PDB entry 9LRD | electron microscopy, 3.23 A resolution | chains A and B of the 5 polymer chains in the assembly

Chain A:
Molecule: Guanine nucleotide-binding protein G(i) subunit alpha-1
From: Homo sapiens
Reference sequence: P63096 (GNAI1_HUMAN); residues 1-354 here = UniProt positions 1-354
Sequence (354 residues; row label = number of the first residue in the row):
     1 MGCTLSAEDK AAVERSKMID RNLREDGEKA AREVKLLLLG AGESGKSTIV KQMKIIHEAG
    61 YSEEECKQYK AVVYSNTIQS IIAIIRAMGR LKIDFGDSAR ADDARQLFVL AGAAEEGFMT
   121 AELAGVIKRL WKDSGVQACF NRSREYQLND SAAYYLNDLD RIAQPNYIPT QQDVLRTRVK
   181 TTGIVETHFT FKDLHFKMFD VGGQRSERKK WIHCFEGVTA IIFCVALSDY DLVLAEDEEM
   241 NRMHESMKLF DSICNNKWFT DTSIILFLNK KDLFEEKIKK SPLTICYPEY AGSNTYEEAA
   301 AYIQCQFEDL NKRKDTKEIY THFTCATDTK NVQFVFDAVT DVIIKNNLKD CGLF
Disordered / not traced: 1-2, 56-181, 233-240

Chain B:
Molecule: Guanine nucleotide-binding protein G(I)/G(S)/G(T) subunit beta-1
From: Rattus norvegicus
Reference sequence: P54311 (GBB1_RAT); residue numbers follow UniProt; this construct covers 2-340
Sequence (351 residues; row label = number of the first residue in the row; numbers below 1 keep their minus sign (Met-10 is residue -10)):
   -10 MHHHHHHGSL LQSELDQLRQ EAEQLKNQIR DARKACADAT LSQITNNIDP VGRIQMRTRR
    50 TLRGHLAKIY AMHWGTDSRL LVSASQDGKL IIWDSYTTNK VHAIPLRSSW VMTCAYAPSG
   110 NYVACGGLDN ICSIYNLKTR EGNVRVSREL AGHTGYLSCC RFLDDNQIVT SSGDTTCALW
   170 DIETGQQTTT FTGHTGDVMS LSLAPDTRLF VSGACDASAK LWDVREGMCR QTFTGHESDI
   230 NAICFFPNGN AFATGSDDAT CRLFDLRADQ ELMTYSHDNI ICGITSVSFS KSGRLLLAGY
   290 DDFNCNVWDA LKADRAGVLA GHDNRVSCLG VTDDGMAVAT GSWDSFLKIW N
Disordered / not traced: -10 to 4
Differences from the reference sequence: expression tag (-10 to 1)
Disulfide bonds: Cys103-Cys114

Interface between chain A and chain B:
Contacting residue pairs (47):
  Ala12(A) with Asn88(B), hydrogen bond (backbone-side chain)
  Val13(A) with Asn88(B)
  Arg15(A) with Val90(B), hydrogen bond (side chain-backbone); His91(B)
  Ser16(A) with Asn88(B), hydrogen bond; Lys89(B), hydrogen bond (side chain-backbone)
  Ile19(A) with Lys89(B); Val90(B); Ala92(B), hydrophobic
  Asp20(A) with Arg52(B); Lys89(B), salt bridge
  Leu23(A) with Gly53(B); Leu55(B); Lys78(B); Ile80(B), hydrophobic; Lys89(B)
  Arg24(A) with Leu55(B)
  Asp26(A) with Lys78(B), salt bridge
  Gly27(A) with Leu55(B)
  Thr182(A) with Asn119(B)
  Gly183(A) with Leu117(B); Asn119(B)
  Ile184(A) with Trp99(B); Leu117(B)
  Phe199(A) with Trp99(B), hydrophobic
  Gln204(A) with Leu117(B); Asn119(B); Tyr145(B)
  Arg205(A) with Thr143(B), hydrogen bond (side chain-backbone)
  Ser206(A) with Tyr145(B); Gly162(B); Asp186(B), hydrogen bond
  Arg208(A) with Thr184(B); Gly185(B); Asp186(B); Cys204(B)
  Lys210(A) with Met188(B); Cys204(B); Asp228(B), salt bridge; Asp246(B), salt bridge
  Trp211(A) with Leu117(B)
  His213(A) with Trp332(B)
  Cys214(A) with Tyr59(B), hydrogen bond; Gln75(B), hydrogen bond (backbone-side chain); Trp99(B)
  Phe215(A) with Trp99(B), hydrophobic
  Glu216(A) with Lys57(B)
Interface residues without a listed pair, chain B (31 interface residues in all): Asp118, Gly144, Asp163, Asn230

Overview:
24 residues of chain A and 31 residues of chain B are in contact, with 8 hydrogen bonds and 4 salt bridges.
Polar contacts include Asp20(A)-Lys89(B), Asp26(A)-Lys78(B) and Lys210(A)-Asp228(B).
Chain A is Guanine nucleotide-binding protein G(i) subunit alpha-1 (Homo sapiens) and chain B is Guanine
nucleotide-binding protein G(I)/G(S)/G(T) subunit beta-1 (Rattus norvegicus); the structure, Cryo-EM structure
of the histamine H1 receptor-Gi protein complex, was determined by electron microscopy (same publication as
9LRB, 9LRC and 9LRE).
